8VRT - chains C and D of the 4 polymer chains in the assembly; structure by electron microscopy, 3.42 A resolution.

Chain C:
Protein: Histone deacetylase 1
Source organism: Homo sapiens
Notes: EC 3.5.1.98, 3.5.1.-
UniProtKB: Q13547 (HDAC1_HUMAN); numbering as in UniProt (aligned over 1-482)
Chain sequence (482 residues; row label = number of the first residue in the row):
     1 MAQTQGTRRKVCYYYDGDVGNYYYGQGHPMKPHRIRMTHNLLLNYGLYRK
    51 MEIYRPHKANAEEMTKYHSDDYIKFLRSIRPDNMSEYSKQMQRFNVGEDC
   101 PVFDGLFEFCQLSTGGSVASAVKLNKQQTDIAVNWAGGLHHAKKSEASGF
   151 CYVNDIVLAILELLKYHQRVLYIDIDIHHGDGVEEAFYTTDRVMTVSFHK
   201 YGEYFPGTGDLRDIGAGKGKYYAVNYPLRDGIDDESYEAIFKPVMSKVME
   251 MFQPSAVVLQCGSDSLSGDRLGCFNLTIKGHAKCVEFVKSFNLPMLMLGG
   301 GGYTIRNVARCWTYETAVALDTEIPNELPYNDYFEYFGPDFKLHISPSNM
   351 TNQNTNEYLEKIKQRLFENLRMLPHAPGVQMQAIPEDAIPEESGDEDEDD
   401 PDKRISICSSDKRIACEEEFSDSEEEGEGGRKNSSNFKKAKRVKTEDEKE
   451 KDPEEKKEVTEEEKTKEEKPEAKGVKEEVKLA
Disordered / not traced: 1-7, 377-482
UniProt features mapped onto this chain:
  - active site: His141
  - binding site (1D-myo-inositol 1,4,5,6-tetrakisphosphate): Gly27, Lys31, Arg270
  - binding site (Zn(2+)): Asp176, His178, Asp264
  - modified residue: Lys74 (N6-acetyllysine), Lys220 (N6-acetyllysine), Cys261 (S-nitrosocysteine), Cys273 (S-nitrosocysteine), Ser393 (Phosphoserine), Ser406 (Phosphoserine), Ser409 (Phosphoserine), Ser421 (Phosphoserine), Ser423 (Phosphoserine), Lys432 (N6-methylated lysine)
  - cross-link (Glycyl lysine isopeptide (Lys-Gly)): Lys74 (interchain with G-Cter in SUMO2), Lys438 (interchain with G-Cter in SUMO2), Lys444 (interchain with G-Cter in SUMO), Lys456 (interchain with G-Cter in SUMO2), Lys457 (interchain with G-Cter in SUMO2), Lys473 (interchain with G-Cter in SUMO2), Lys476 (interchain with G-Cter in SUMO), Lys480 (interchain with G-Cter in SUMO2)
Metal / ion sites: Zn2+: Asp176, His178, Asp264
Residues lining bound ligands: inositol hexakisphosphate (IHP): Tyr23, Gln26, Gly27, His28, Lys31, Arg270, Arg306, Tyr336

Chain D:
Protein: REST corepressor 1
Source organism: Homo sapiens
UniProtKB: Q9UKL0 (RCOR1_HUMAN); residues -18 to 381 here correspond to UniProt positions 86-485 (UniProt number = residue number + 104)
Chain sequence (401 residues; each row starts with the number of its first residue; numbers below 1 keep their minus sign (Met-19 is residue -19)):
   -19 MSWEEGSSGSSSDEEHGGGGMRVGPQYQAVVPDFDPAKLARRSQERDNLG
    31 MLVWSPNQNLSEAKLDEYIAIAKEKHGYNMEQALGMLFWHKHNIEKSLAD
    81 LPNFTPFPDEWTVEDKVLFEQAFSFHGKTFHRIQQMLPDKSIASLVKFYY
   131 SWKKTRTKTSVMDRHARKQKREREESEDELEEANGNNPIDIEVDQNKESK
   181 KEVPPTETVPQVKKEKHSTQAKNRAKRKPPKGMFLSQEDVEAVSANATAA
   231 TTVLRQLDMELVSVKRQIQNIKQTNSALKEKLDGGIEPYRLPEVIQKCNA
   281 RWTTEEQLLAVQAIRKYGRDFQAISDVIGNKSVVQVKNFFVNYRRRFNID
   331 EVLQEWEAEHGKEETNGPSNQKPVKSPDNSIKMPEEEDEAPVLDVRYASA
   381 S
Disordered / not traced: -19 to 0, 136-381
Differences from the reference sequence: initiating methionine (-19)
UniProt features mapped onto this chain:
  - modified residue (Phosphoserine): Ser23, Ser156, Ser356
  - cross-link (Glycyl lysine isopeptide (Lys-Gly)): Lys18 (interchain with G-Cter in SUMO2), Lys193 (interchain with G-Cter in SUMO2), Lys362 (interchain with G-Cter in SUMO2)
Residues lining bound ligands: inositol hexakisphosphate (IHP): Lys108, Tyr129, Tyr130, Lys133

How chain C and chain D interact:
Pairs across the interface (79; chain C residue first):
  Asn21(C) with Ala123(D); Val126(D); Lys127(D)
  Tyr23(C) with Lys108(D); Phe110(D), hydrophobic; Val126(D), hydrophobic; Tyr130(D)
  Gln26(C) with Lys108(D), hydrogen bond (side chain-backbone); Thr109(D)
  Lys31(C) with Tyr130(D)
  His33(C) with Tyr130(D)
  Leu43(C) with Met60(D), hydrophobic
  Tyr48(C) with Trp34(D), hydrogen bond (backbone-side chain); Ile49(D); Met60(D); Leu64(D)
  Arg49(C) with Pro36(D); Glu42(D); Leu45(D); Asp46(D), salt bridge; Ile49(D)
  Met51(C) with Trp34(D)
  Glu52(C) with Trp34(D); Ser35(D); Pro36(D)
  Ile53(C) with Val33(D), hydrogen bond (backbone-backbone); Trp34(D), hydrogen bond (backbone-backbone)
  Tyr54(C) with Met31(D); Leu32(D)
  Arg55(C) with Gly30(D); Met31(D), hydrogen bond (backbone-backbone)
  His57(C) with Leu29(D), hydrogen bond (side chain-backbone)
  Glu63(C) with Arg26(D), salt bridge; Leu29(D)
  Tyr67(C) with Tyr7(D), hydrogen bond (side chain-backbone); Ala9(D), hydrophobic
  Asp104(C) with Ile122(D)
  Ala119(C) with Leu29(D)
  Val122(C) with Arg26(D)
  Lys123(C) with Asn28(D)
  Lys126(C) with Ser23(D); Arg26(D), hydrogen bond (side chain-backbone); Asp27(D); Asn28(D), hydrogen bond
  Gln128(C) with Asn28(D)
  Lys143(C) with Arg2(D)
  Lys144(C) with Pro5(D), hydrogen bond (side chain-backbone); Gln6(D); Tyr7(D); Gln8(D), hydrogen bond (side chain-backbone)
  Glu146(C) with Arg2(D), salt bridge
  Leu161(C) with Val10(D)
  Glu162(C) with Arg26(D), salt bridge
  Leu164(C) with Val11(D), hydrophobic
  Lys165(C) with Arg26(D)
  Tyr166(C) with Phe14(D); Leu19(D), hydrogen bond (side chain-backbone); Arg22(D); Ser23(D), hydrogen bond (side chain-backbone)
  Gln168(C) with Phe14(D)
  Glu185(C) with Arg2(D), salt bridge; Tyr7(D); Gln8(D), hydrogen bond (backbone-side chain)
  Ala186(C) with Gln8(D); Ala9(D), hydrogen bond (backbone-backbone)
  Phe187(C) with Val11(D), hydrophobic
  Tyr188(C) with Met1(D); Val3(D), hydrophobic; Gln8(D)
  Thr189(C) with Val3(D); Gln8(D)
  Thr190(C) with Val11(D)
  Arg192(C) with Pro12(D), hydrogen bond (side chain-backbone); Asp13(D); Phe14(D)
  Asp213(C) with Met1(D)
  Asp332(C) with Lys134(D), hydrogen bond (backbone-side chain)
  Tyr333(C) with Lys134(D)
  Tyr336(C) with Lys133(D)
Interface residues without a listed pair, chain C (56 interface residues in all): Tyr15, Gly20, Tyr22, Arg36, His39, Lys50, Val118, Val157, His167, His179, Glu184, Thr208, Ala216, Glu335
Interface residues without a listed pair, chain D (45 interface residues in all): Lys18, Glu61

Summary:
56 residues of chain C and 45 residues of chain D are in contact, with 17 hydrogen bonds and 5 salt bridges.
Polar pairs include Arg49(C)-Asp46(D), Glu63(C)-Arg26(D) and Glu146(C)-Arg2(D). Inositol hexakisphosphate is
bound between chain C and chain D.
Here chain C is Histone deacetylase 1 and chain D is REST corepressor 1, both from Homo sapiens. Entry 8VRT
(The structure of LSD1-CoREST-HDAC1 in complex with KBTBD4R313PRR mutant) was determined by electron
microscopy (same publication as 8VPQ and 9DTQ).
